PDB entry 4K06 | X-ray diffraction, 2.08 A resolution | chains A and B

== Chain A ==
Name: Mtx-II
Organism: Bothrops brazili
Chain sequence (121 residues; numbered 1 to 134; 13 numbers in that range are skipped by the numbering (no residue carries them; nothing is unmodelled there); the number before each row is that of its first residue):
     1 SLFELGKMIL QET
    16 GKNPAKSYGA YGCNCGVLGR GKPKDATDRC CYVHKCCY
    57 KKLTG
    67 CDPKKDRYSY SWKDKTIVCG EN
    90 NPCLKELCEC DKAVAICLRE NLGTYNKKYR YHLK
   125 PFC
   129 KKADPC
Disulfides: C28-C127, C30-C46, C45-C106, C51-C134, C52-C99, C67-C92, C85-C97

== Chain B ==
Name: Mtx-II
Organism: Bothrops brazili
Chain sequence (121 residues; each row starts with the number of its first residue; note: 12 numbers in that range are skipped by the numbering (no residue carries them; nothing is unmodelled there)):
     1 SLFELGKMIL QET
    15 GKNPAKSYGA YGCNCGVLGR GKPKDATDRC CYVHKCCYK
    57 KLTGC
    67 DPKKDRYSYS WKDKTIVCGE NN
    90 PCLKELCECD KAVAICLREN LGTYNKKYRY HLKP
   125 FCK
   129 KADPC
Disulfides: C27-C126, C29-C45, C44-C105, C50-C133, C51-C98, C61-C91, C84-C96

== How chain A and chain B interact ==
Residue-residue contacts (14):
  L2(A) with L32(B), hydrophobic
  F3(A) with L32(B), hydrophobic
  A20(A) with Y119(B), hydrophobic
  K21(A) with Y119(B)
  A25(A) with A19(B), hydrophobic
  V32(A) with L2(B), hydrophobic
  L33(A) with L2(B), hydrophobic; F3(B)
  K70(A) with L32(B)
  Y120(A) with N17(B), hydrogen bond (backbone-side chain); K20(B); Y119(B), hydrogen bond
  L122(A) with N17(B)
  P125(A) with F3(B), hydrophobic
Also at the interface, not in a pair above, chain A (13 interface residues in all): N18, K123
Also at the interface, not in a pair above, chain B (8 interface residues in all): A24

== Summary ==
13 residues of chain A and 8 residues of chain B are in contact, with 2 hydrogen bonds. Polar contacts include
Y120(A)-N17(B) and Y120(A)-Y119(B).
Chain A and chain B are both Mtx-II (Bothrops brazili); the structure, Crystal structure of MTX-II from
Bothrops brazili venom complexed with polyethylene glycol, was determined by X-ray diffraction together with
4K09 from the same study.
